PDB entry 7KKB | X-ray diffraction, 2.90 A resolution | chains B and D of the 4 polymer chains in the assembly

== Chain B ==
Protein: Putative fluoride ion transporter CrcB
Organism: Escherichia coli
UniProtKB: Q6J5N4 (Q6J5N4_ECOLX); numbering as in UniProt (aligned over 1-126)
Chain sequence (126 residues; row label = number of the first residue in the row):
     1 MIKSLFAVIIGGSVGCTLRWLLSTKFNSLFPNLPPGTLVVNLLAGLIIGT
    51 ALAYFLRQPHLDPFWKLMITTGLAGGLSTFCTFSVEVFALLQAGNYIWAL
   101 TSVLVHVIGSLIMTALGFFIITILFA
Disordered / not traced: 126
Construct notes: engineered mutation Lys25 (Arg in Q6J5N4), Ala74 (Cys in Q6J5N4), Cys81 (Ser in Q6J5N4)
Ion coordination: Na+: Gly75, Ser78 (shared with 2 residues of chain A)

== Chain D ==
Protein: monobody
Organism: Homo sapiens
Notes: antibody fragment or engineered binder
Chain sequence (97 residues; row label = number of the first residue in the row; numbering starts at 0):
     0 GSVSSVPTKLEVVAATPTSLLISWDAPAVTVVHYVITYGETGGNSPVQEF
    50 TVPGSKSTATISGLKPGVDYTITVYTMYYSYSDLYSYSSPISINYRT
Disordered / not traced: 0

== How chain B and chain D interact ==
Contacting residue pairs (11):
  Ala51(B) with Leu83(D)
  Leu52(B) with Leu83(D), hydrophobic; Tyr84(D), hydrophobic
  Phe55(B) with Leu83(D), hydrophobic
  Leu56(B) with Tyr84(D); Ser85(D); Tyr86(D), hydrophobic
  Lys66(B) with Asp82(D), salt bridge
  Thr70(B) with Leu83(D)
  Thr71(B) with Tyr80(D), hydrogen bond
  Phe118(B) with Tyr84(D), hydrophobic
Other interface residues (no listed pair), chain B (9 interface residues in all): Ile48
Other interface residues (no listed pair), chain D (8 interface residues in all): Met76, Ser81

== Summary ==
9 residues of chain B and 8 residues of chain D are in contact; the contacts include 1 hydrogen bond and 1
salt bridge. Among the polar pairs are Lys66(B)-Asp82(D) and Thr71(B)-Tyr80(D). Gly75(B) and Ser78(B) form the
Na+ site.
Here chain B is Putative fluoride ion transporter CrcB (Escherichia coli) and chain D is monobody (Homo
sapiens). Entry 7KKB (Fluoride channel Fluc-Ec2 mutant S81C with bromide) was determined by X-ray diffraction
(same publication as 7KK8, 7KK9, 7KKA and 7KKR).
